PDB entry 8VNL | X-ray diffraction, 1.64 A resolution | chains d and A of the 6 polymer chains in the assembly

== Chain d ==
Molecule: 8-nt DNA strand
Sequence (8 nucleotides; numbered 514 to 521; the number before each row is that of its first residue):
   514 GAGAGTCA
Metal / ion sites: Mn2+: DG514 (shared with Asn119(A) of chain A; 1 residue of chain D); Na+: DG514 (shared with Asn119(A) of chain A; 1 residue of chain D)

== Chain A ==
Protein: Intron-encoded endonuclease I-PpoI
From: Physarum polycephalum
Notes: EC 3.1.-.-
Reference sequence: Q94702 (PPO1_PHYPO); residue numbers follow UniProt; this construct covers 2-163
Sequence (162 residues; each row starts with the number of its first residue):
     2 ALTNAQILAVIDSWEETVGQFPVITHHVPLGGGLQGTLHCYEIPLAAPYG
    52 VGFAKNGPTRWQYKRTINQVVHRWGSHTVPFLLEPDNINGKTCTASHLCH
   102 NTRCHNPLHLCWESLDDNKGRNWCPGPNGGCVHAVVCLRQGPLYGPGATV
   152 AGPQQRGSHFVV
Metal / ion sites: Zn2+ site 1: Cys41, Cys100, Cys105, His110; Mn2+: Asn119 (shared with 1 residue of chain D; DG514(d) of chain d); Na+: Asn119 (shared with 1 residue of chain D; DG514(d) of chain d); Zn2+ site 2: Cys125, Cys132, His134, Cys138
Reported in the primary citation:
  - catalytic residues: His98
  - mutagenesis - H78A/H98A, H98A: decreased catalytic activity
  - mutagenesis - H78A: unchanged catalytic activity

== Chain d / chain A interface ==
Pairs across the interface (20):
  DG514(d) - Arg61(A)  base contact
  DG514(d) - Thr95(A)  phosphate contact
  DG514(d) - Ala96(A)  phosphate contact
  DG514(d) - Ser97(A)  phosphate contact
  DG514(d) - His98(A)  salt bridge to the phosphate
  DG514(d) - Leu116(A)  sugar contact
  DG514(d) - Asn119(A)  hydrogen bond to the phosphate
  DA515(d) - Asn57(A)  base contact
  DA515(d) - Arg61(A)  salt bridge to the phosphate
  DA515(d) - Thr79(A)  phosphate contact
  DA515(d) - Thr95(A)  phosphate contact
  DA515(d) - Ala96(A)  hydrogen bond to the phosphate
  DA515(d) - Trp113(A)  phosphate contact
  DG516(d) - Asn57(A)  hydrogen bond to the base
  DG516(d) - Gln63(A)  base contact
  DG516(d) - Gly76(A)  hydrogen bond to the phosphate
  DA517(d) - Asn57(A)  base contact
  DA517(d) - Gln63(A)  hydrogen bond to the base
  DA517(d) - Arg74(A)  hydrogen bond to the base
  DG518(d) - Arg74(A)  hydrogen bond to the base
Interface residues without a listed pair, chain A (15 interface residues in all): Trp75, Thr103

== Summary ==
5 residues of chain d face 15 of chain A across their interface, with 7 hydrogen bonds and 2 salt bridges.
Polar pairs include DG516(d)-Asn57(A), DA517(d)-Gln63(A) and DA517(d)-Arg74(A). The Mn2+ site is built by
Asn119(A) and DG514(d). From the paper: the catalytic residue His98(A); H78A/H98A and H98A of chain A reduce
catalytic activity.
Chain d is an 8-nt DNA strand and chain A is Intron-encoded endonuclease I-PpoI (Physarum polycephalum); the
structure, Homing endonuclease I-PpoI-DNA complex:reaction at pH6.0 (K+ MES) with 500 uM Mn2+ for 240s, was
determined by X-ray diffraction, deposited together with 8VMO, 8VMP, 8VMQ, 8VMR, 8VMS, 8VMT and 35 further
entries.
